Entry 6GGS (electron microscopy, 3.94 A resolution); this record covers chains F and B of the 10 polymer chains in the assembly.

[Chain F (and B)]
Name: Receptor-interacting serine/threonine-protein kinase 2
Organism: Homo sapiens
Notes: EC 2.7.11.1, 2.7.10.2; chain B of this document is another copy of the same molecule, construct and numbering; everything in this record applies to it too
UniProt: O43353 (RIPK2_HUMAN); numbering as in UniProt (aligned over 431-540)
Sequence (110 residues; row label = number of the first residue in the row):
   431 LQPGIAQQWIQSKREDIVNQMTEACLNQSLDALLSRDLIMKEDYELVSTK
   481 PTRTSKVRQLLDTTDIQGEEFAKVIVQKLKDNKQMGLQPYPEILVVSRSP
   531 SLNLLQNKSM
Not modelled in the structure: 431-432, 519-540
What the authors report for this chain:
  - self-association interface (contacts with another copy of this molecule): Glu475, Asp495
  - post-translational modification sites: Tyr474 (citing earlier work)
  - mutagenesis - T452K: decreased binding to NOD2CARDS
  - mutagenesis - E453K, C455S, M470A, M470K: unchanged binding to NOD2
  - mutagenesis - T452A, E453A, C455A, M470A: decreased signaling
  - mutagenesis - Q450A, Q458A, Q458K, N512A, N512K: unchanged signaling
  - mutagenesis - Q450K, Q497A, Q497K: increased signaling
  - mutagenesis - T452K, E453K, C455S, M470K: abolished signaling in response to NOD2

[Interface between chain F and chain B]
Residue-residue contacts (17):
  Met470(F) - Ala454(B)
  Met470(F) - Cys455(B)  hydrogen bond (side chain-backbone)
  Met470(F) - Gln458(B)
  Met470(F) - Asn512(B)
  Glu472(F) - Ala454(B)
  Glu472(F) - Gln458(B)
  Asp473(F) - Ala454(B)
  Leu476(F) - Glu453(B)
  Ile496(F) - Asn449(B)
  Ile496(F) - Gln450(B)
  Ile496(F) - Met451(B)
  Ile496(F) - Thr452(B)
  Ile496(F) - Arg483(B)
  Gln497(F) - Gln450(B)
  Gln497(F) - Thr452(B)
  Gln497(F) - Gln514(B)
  Gly498(F) - Gln450(B)
Other interface residues (no listed pair), chain F (8 interface residues in all): Glu500
Other interface residues (no listed pair), chain B (13 interface residues in all): Val448, Asn457

[Summary]
The interface between chain F and chain B involves 8 residues on one side and 13 on the other, with 1 hydrogen
bond. Its one hydrogen-bonded contact is Met470(F)-Cys455(B). From the paper: T452A, E453A and C455A of chain
F, among others, reduce signaling; a modification site at Tyr474(F); 16 substitutions were tested in all.
Both chains are Receptor-interacting serine/threonine-protein kinase 2 (Homo sapiens). Entry 6GGS (Structure
of RIP2 CARD filament) was determined by electron microscopy together with 6GFJ from the same study.
